PDB entry 8H72 | X-ray diffraction, 2.09 A resolution | chains A and B

# Chain A (and B)
Protein: Delta(6)-protoilludene synthase K435DRAFT_659367
Source organism: Dendrothele bispora (strain CBS 962.96)
Notes: EC 4.2.3.135; chain B of this document is another copy of the same molecule, construct and numbering; everything in this record applies to it too
Reference sequence: A0A4S8MAF3 (PROS_DENBC); residues 1-353 here = UniProt positions 1-353
Amino-acid sequence (358 residues; row label = number of the first residue in the row; numbers below 1 keep their minus sign (Gly-4 is residue -4)):
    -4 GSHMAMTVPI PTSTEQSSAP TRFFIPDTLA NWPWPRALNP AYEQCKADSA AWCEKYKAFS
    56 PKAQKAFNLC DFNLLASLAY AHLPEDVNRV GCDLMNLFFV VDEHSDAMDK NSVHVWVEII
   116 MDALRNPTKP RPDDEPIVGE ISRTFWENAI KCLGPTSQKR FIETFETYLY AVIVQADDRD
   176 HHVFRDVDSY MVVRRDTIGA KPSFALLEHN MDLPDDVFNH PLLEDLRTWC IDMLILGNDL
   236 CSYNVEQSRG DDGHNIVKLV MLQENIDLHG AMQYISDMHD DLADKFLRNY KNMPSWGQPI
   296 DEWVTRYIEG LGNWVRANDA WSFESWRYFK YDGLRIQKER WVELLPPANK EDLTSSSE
Disordered / not traced: -4 to 15, 344-353 (chain B: -4 to 15, 101-107, 175-178, 344-353)
Differences from the reference sequence: expression tag (-4 to 0)
Ion coordination: Mg2+ site 1 near Asp97 (its only coordinating residue here); Mg2+ site 2: Asp234, Ser237
Ligand contacts: N-benzyl-N,N-diethylethanaminium (BTM): Phe67, Leu70, Met90, Phe93, Ile193, Gly194, Ala195, Ser198, Leu229, Asn233, Trp309, Asn313, Trp316, Arg322, Tyr323

# Interface between chain A and chain B
Residue-residue contacts (22):
  Ala25(A) with Arg283(B)
  Asn26(A) with Asp279(B), hydrogen bond; Leu282(B); Arg283(B), hydrogen bond
  Pro28(A) with Leu282(B); Tyr285(B), hydrophobic; Lys286(B)
  Trp29(A) with Lys286(B)
  Pro30(A) with Asn287(B)
  Asp279(A) with Asn26(B), hydrogen bond
  Leu282(A) with Pro28(B)
  Arg283(A) with Ala25(B), hydrogen bond (side chain-backbone); Asn26(B), hydrogen bond
  Tyr285(A) with Pro28(B), hydrophobic; Tyr285(B), hydrogen bond; Lys286(B)
  Lys286(A) with Pro28(B); Trp29(B); Pro30(B); Glu304(B), salt bridge
  Asn287(A) with Pro30(B)
  Glu304(A) with Lys286(B), salt bridge
Other interface residues (no listed pair), chain B (13 interface residues in all): Trp27

# Overview
The interface between chain A and chain B involves 12 residues on one side and 13 on the other, with 6
hydrogen bonds and 2 salt bridges. Among the polar pairs are Lys286(A)-Glu304(B), Asn26(A)-Asp279(B) and
Asn26(A)-Arg283(B). Ligands of chain A: N-benzyl-N,N-diethylethanaminium.
Chain A and chain B are both Delta(6)-protoilludene synthase K435DRAFT_659367 (Dendrothele bispora (strain CBS
962.96)); the structure, Class I sesquiterpene synthase DbPROS (complex), was determined by X-ray diffraction
(same publication as 8H6Q and 8H6U).
